PDB entry 2KAE | solution NMR | chains A and C of the 3 polymer chains in the assembly

Chain A:
Name: GATA-type transcription factor
Source organism: Caenorhabditis elegans
UniProt: Q9GSP3 (Q9GSP3_CAEEL); residue numbers follow UniProt; this construct covers 111-166
Chain sequence (71 residues; each row starts with the number of its first residue):
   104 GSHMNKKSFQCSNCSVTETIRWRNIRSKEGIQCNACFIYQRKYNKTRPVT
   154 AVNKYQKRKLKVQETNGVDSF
Not modelled in the structure: 104-110, 167-174
Differences from the reference sequence: expression tag (104-110, 167-174)
Metal / ion sites: Zn2+: Cys-114, Cys-117, Cys-136, Cys-139
Reported in the primary citation:
  - binding site for the 20-nt DNA strand: Arg-124, Arg-126, Ile-141, Arg-144, Ala-154, Tyr-158, Arg-161
  - binding site for the 20-nt DNA strand (chain C): Ile-123, Arg-124, Ile-141, Tyr-142, Arg-144
  - specificity-determining residues: Ile-123, Arg-124
  - conformationally variable residues (order/disorder transition): Val-152 to Lys-162
  - Zn2+ coordination: Cys-139

Chain C:
Molecule: 20-nt DNA strand
Sequence (20 nucleotides; each row starts with the number of its first residue):
    21 CGGAAAAGTATACTTTTCCG

Chain A / chain C interface:
Residue-residue contacts - 26 pairs, chain A then chain C:
  Ile-123(A) with DA30(C), phosphate contact; DT31(C), base contact
  Arg-124(A) with DT31(C), base contact; DA32(C), base contact; DC33(C), base contact
  Arg-129(A) with DT37(C), phosphate contact
  Asn-137(A) with DA30(C), base contact
  Ile-141(A) with DT29(C), base contact; DA30(C), base contact
  Tyr-142(A) with DG28(C), phosphate contact; DT29(C), base contact
  Arg-144(A) with DG28(C), base contact; DT29(C), base contact
  Lys-145(A) with DA26(C), sugar contact; DA27(C), phosphate contact
  Tyr-146(A) with DA27(C), phosphate contact; DG28(C), phosphate contact
  Arg-150(A) with DA26(C), phosphate contact
  Tyr-158(A) with DA25(C), base contact; DA26(C), base contact; DA27(C), base contact
  Arg-161(A) with DA25(C), base contact
  Lys-162(A) with DA24(C), phosphate contact; DA25(C), phosphate contact
  Gln-166(A) with DG23(C), phosphate contact; DA24(C), phosphate contact
Interface residues without a listed pair, chain A (15 interface residues in all): Ala-138
Interface residues without a listed pair, chain C (14 interface residues in all): DT34, DT36

In short:
15 residues of chain A and 14 residues of chain C are in contact. From the paper: a binding site for the 20-nt
DNA strand at Arg-124(A), Arg-126(A) and Ile-141(A) among others; a binding site for the 20-nt DNA strand
(chain C) at Ile-123(A), Arg-124(A) and Ile-141(A) among others.
Chain A is GATA-type transcription factor (Caenorhabditis elegans) and chain C is a 20-nt DNA strand; the
structure, data-driven model of MED1:DNA complex, was determined by solution NMR.
